PDB entry 5Z3O | electron microscopy, 3.62 A resolution | chains G and J of the 11 polymer chains in the assembly

Chain G:
Protein: Histone H2A
Organism: Xenopus laevis
Reference sequence: Q6AZJ8 (Q6AZJ8_XENLA); residues 1-129 here correspond to UniProt positions 2-130 (UniProt number = residue number + 1)
Chain sequence (129 residues; each row starts with the number of its first residue):
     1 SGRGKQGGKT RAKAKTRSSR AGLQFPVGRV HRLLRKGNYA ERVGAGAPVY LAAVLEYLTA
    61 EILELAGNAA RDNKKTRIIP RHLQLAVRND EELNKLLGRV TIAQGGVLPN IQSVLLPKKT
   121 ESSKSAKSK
Not modelled in the structure: 1-11, 119-129

Chain J:
Molecule: 167-nt DNA strand
Sequence (167 nucleotides; numbered -19 to 147; the number before each row is that of its first residue; numbers below 1 keep their minus sign (DA-19 is residue -19)):
   -19 ATCGTACTTC TCGACAAGCT TCAGGATGTA TATATCTGAC ACGTGCCTGG AGACTAGGGA
    41 GTAATCCCCT TGGCGGTTAA AACGCGGGGG ACAGCGCGTA CGTGCGTTTA AGCGGTGCTA
   101 GAGCTGTCTA CGACCAATTG AGCGGCCTCG GCACCGGGAT TCTCGAT
Not modelled in the structure: -19 to 0, 147

How chain G and chain J interact:
Residue-residue contacts (17):
  Thr16(G) with DA121(J), sugar contact
  Arg29(G) with DG122(J), hydrogen bond to the phosphate; DC123(J), salt bridge to the phosphate
  Arg35(G) with DA113(J), salt bridge to the phosphate
  Glu41(G) with DA113(J), phosphate contact
  Arg42(G) with DG112(J), hydrogen bond to the sugar; DA113(J), phosphate contact
  Val43(G) with DG112(J), sugar contact; DA113(J), hydrogen bond to the phosphate
  Gly44(G) with DG112(J), phosphate contact
  Ala45(G) with DG112(J), phosphate contact
  Lys75(G) with DC132(J), salt bridge to the phosphate; DA133(J), salt bridge to the phosphate
  Thr76(G) with DG131(J), hydrogen bond to the phosphate; DC132(J), hydrogen bond to the phosphate
  Arg77(G) with DG131(J), phosphate contact; DC132(J), hydrogen bond to the phosphate
Other interface residues (no listed pair), chain J (9 interface residues in all): DC111

Overview:
The interface between chain G and chain J involves 11 residues on one side and 9 on the other; the contacts
include 6 hydrogen bonds and 4 salt bridges. Polar pairs include Arg42(G)-DG112(J), Arg29(G)-DG122(J) and
Val43(G)-DA113(J).
Chain G is Histone H2A (Xenopus laevis) and chain J is a 167-nt DNA strand; the structure, Structure of
Snf2-nucleosome complex in ADP state, was determined by electron microscopy (same publication as 5Z3U, 5Z3V,
5Z3L, 6IY2 and 6IY3).
